PDB entry 9CVF | electron microscopy, 3.00 A resolution | chains B and C of the 3 polymer chains in the assembly

Chain B (and C):
Molecule: Capsid protein
Organism: Tulane virus
Notes: chain C of this document is another copy of the same molecule, construct and numbering; everything in this record applies to it too
UniProtKB: B2Y6D0 (B2Y6D0_9CALI); numbering as in UniProt (aligned over 1-534)
Amino-acid sequence (534 residues; each row starts with the number of its first residue):
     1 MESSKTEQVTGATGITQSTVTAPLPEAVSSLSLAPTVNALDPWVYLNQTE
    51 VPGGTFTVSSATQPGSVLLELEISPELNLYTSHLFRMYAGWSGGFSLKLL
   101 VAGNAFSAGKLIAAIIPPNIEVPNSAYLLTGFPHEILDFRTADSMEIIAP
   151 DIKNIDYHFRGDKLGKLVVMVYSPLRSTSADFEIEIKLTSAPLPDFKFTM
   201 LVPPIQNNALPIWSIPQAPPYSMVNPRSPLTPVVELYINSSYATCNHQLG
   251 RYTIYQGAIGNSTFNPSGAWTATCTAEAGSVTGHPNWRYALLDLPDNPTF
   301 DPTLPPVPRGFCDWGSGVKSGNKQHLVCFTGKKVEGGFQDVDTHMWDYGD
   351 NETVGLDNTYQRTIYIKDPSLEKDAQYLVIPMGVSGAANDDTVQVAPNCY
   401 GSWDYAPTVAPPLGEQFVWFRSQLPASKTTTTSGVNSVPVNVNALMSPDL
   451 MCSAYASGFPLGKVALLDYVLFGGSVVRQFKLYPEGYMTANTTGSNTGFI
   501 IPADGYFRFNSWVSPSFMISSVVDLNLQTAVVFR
Not modelled in the structure: 1-19, 528-534 (chain C: 1-3, 206-534)
Differences from the reference sequence: variant S3 (Asn in B2Y6D0), H284 (Asn in B2Y6D0), V334 (Phe in B2Y6D0), E335 (Ala in B2Y6D0), T343 (Ala in B2Y6D0), K367 (Ser in B2Y6D0), M451 (Ile in B2Y6D0), C452 (Arg in B2Y6D0)

Interface between chain B and chain C:
Residue-residue contacts - 31 pairs, chain B then chain C:
  Q48(B) - H134(C)
  E50(B) - Y127(C)
  E50(B) - T130(C)
  E50(B) - Y172(C)  hydrogen bond
  P52(B) - Y127(C)
  L79(B) - Y127(C)
  Y80(B) - G131(C)  hydrogen bond (side chain-backbone)
  L100(B) - K110(C)
  V101(B) - K110(C)
  A102(B) - S173(C)
  A142(B) - K110(C)
  F182(B) - R176(C)
  E183(B) - R176(C)
  E185(B) - S173(C)
  K187(B) - Y172(C)  hydrogen bond (side chain-backbone)
  P211(B) - Y127(C)  hydrogen bond (backbone-side chain)
  I212(B) - L128(C)  hydrophobic
  D468(B) - P64(C)
  V470(B) - Q63(C)
  G474(B) - Q63(C)
  S475(B) - Q63(C)  hydrogen bond (backbone-side chain)
  V476(B) - Q63(C)  hydrogen bond (backbone-side chain)
  V477(B) - Q63(C)
  V477(B) - P64(C)
  Q479(B) - P64(C)
  R508(B) - N124(C)
  N510(B) - S125(C)  hydrogen bond (backbone-side chain)
  N510(B) - Y127(C)
  S511(B) - Y127(C)
  S520(B) - P174(C)
  S520(B) - L175(C)  hydrogen bond (side chain-backbone)
Other interface residues (no listed pair), chain B (32 interface residues in all): W43, T49, N104, T189, F509, W512
Other interface residues (no listed pair), chain C (21 interface residues in all): P25, A61, T62, F132, I136, R140

In short:
32 residues of chain B face 21 of chain C across their interface, with 8 hydrogen bonds. Polar pairs include
E50(B)-Y172(C), Y80(B)-G131(C) and K187(B)-Y172(C).
Both chains are Capsid protein (Tulane virus). Entry 9CVF (Cryo-EM structure of Tulane virus 9-6-17 variant
capsid protein VP1 9-14-18) was determined by electron microscopy (same publication as 9CVE, 9CVG, 8VGR, 8VJR
and 8VJS).
